PDB entry 8EH8 | electron microscopy, 3.40 A resolution | chains A and J of the 8 polymer chains in the assembly

== Chain A ==
Molecule: non-template DNA
Sequence (32 nucleotides; each row starts with the number of its first residue):
     1 GCGTCCTATCGATCTTCGGAAGAGATTCAGAG
Disordered / not traced: 7-14, 32

== Chain J ==
Molecule: DNA-directed RNA polymerase subunit beta'
Source organism: Escherichia coli
Notes: EC 2.7.7.6
UniProtKB: C3SIA2 (C3SIA2_ECOLX); numbering as in UniProt (aligned over 2-1407)
Amino-acid sequence (1407 residues; numbered 1 to 1407; the number before each row is that of its first residue):
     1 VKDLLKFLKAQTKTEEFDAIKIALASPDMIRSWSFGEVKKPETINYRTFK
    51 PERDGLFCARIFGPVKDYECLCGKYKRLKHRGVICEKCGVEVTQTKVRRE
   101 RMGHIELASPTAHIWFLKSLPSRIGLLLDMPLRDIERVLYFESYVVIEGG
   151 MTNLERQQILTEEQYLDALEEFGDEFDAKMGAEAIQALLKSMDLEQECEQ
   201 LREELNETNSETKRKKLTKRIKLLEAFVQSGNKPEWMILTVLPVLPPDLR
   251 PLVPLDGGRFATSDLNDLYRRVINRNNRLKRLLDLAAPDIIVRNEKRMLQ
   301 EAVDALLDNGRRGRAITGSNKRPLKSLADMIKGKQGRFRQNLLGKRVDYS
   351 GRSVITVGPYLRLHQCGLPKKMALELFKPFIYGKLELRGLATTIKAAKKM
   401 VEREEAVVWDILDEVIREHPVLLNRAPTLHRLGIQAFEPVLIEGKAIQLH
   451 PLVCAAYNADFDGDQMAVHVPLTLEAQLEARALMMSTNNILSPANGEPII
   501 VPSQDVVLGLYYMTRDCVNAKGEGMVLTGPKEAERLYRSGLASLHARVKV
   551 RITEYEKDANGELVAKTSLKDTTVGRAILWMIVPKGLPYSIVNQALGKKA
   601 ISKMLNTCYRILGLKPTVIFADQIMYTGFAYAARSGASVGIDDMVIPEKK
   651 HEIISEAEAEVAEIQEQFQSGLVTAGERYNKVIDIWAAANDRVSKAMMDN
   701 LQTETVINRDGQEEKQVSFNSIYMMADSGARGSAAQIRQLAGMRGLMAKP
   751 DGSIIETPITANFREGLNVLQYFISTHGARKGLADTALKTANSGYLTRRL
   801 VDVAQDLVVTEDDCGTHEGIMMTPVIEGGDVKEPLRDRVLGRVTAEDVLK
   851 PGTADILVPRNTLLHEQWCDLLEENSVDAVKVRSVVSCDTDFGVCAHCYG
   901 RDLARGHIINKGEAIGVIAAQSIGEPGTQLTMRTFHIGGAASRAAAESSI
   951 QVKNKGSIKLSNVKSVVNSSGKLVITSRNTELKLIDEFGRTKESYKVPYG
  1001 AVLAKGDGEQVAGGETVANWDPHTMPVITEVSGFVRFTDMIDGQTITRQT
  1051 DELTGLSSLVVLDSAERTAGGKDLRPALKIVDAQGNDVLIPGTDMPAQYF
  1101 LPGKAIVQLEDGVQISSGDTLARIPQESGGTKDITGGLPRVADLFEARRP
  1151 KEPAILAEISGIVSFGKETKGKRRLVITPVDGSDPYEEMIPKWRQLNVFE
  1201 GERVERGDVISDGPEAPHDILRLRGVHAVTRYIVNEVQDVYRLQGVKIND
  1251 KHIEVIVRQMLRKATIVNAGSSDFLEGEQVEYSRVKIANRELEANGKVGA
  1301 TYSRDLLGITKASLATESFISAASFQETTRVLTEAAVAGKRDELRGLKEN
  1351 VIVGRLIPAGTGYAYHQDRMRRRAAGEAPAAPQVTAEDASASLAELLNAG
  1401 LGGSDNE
Disordered / not traced: 1-15, 1374-1407
Sequence notes: expression tag (1)
Metal / ion sites: Zn2+ site 1: Cys-70, Cys-72, Cys-85, Cys-88; Mg2+: Asp-460, Asp-462 (shared with 2 residues of chain R); Zn2+ site 2: Cys-814, Cys-888, Cys-895, Cys-898

== How chain A and chain J interact ==
Residue-residue contacts - 13 pairs, chain A then chain J:
  DG3(A) / Arg-47(J)  salt bridge to the phosphate
  DC5(A) / Glu-42(J)  phosphate contact
  DC6(A) / Asn-274(J)  base contact
  DT15(A) / Lys-321(J)  salt bridge to the phosphate
  DA21(A) / Arg-1148(J)  hydrogen bond to the phosphate
  DG22(A) / Arg-1148(J)  salt bridge to the phosphate
  DA23(A) / Lys-1311(J)  salt bridge to the phosphate
  DG24(A) / Pro-121(J)  phosphate contact
  DA25(A) / Leu-120(J)  phosphate contact
  DA25(A) / Pro-121(J)  phosphate contact
  DT26(A) / Arg-133(J)  salt bridge to the phosphate
  DA31(A) / Lys-1170(J)  hydrogen bond to the phosphate
  DA31(A) / Gly-1171(J)  hydrogen bond to the phosphate
Also at the interface, not in a pair above, chain A (12 interface residues in all): DT4
Also at the interface, not in a pair above, chain J (18 interface residues in all): Ser-122, Pro-131, Arg-270, Arg-278, Arg-314, Glu-1146, Thr-1169

== Summary ==
12 residues of chain A and 18 residues of chain J are in contact; the contacts include 3 hydrogen bonds and 5
salt bridges. Polar pairs include DA21(A)/Arg-1148(J), DA31(A)/Lys-1170(J) and DA31(A)/Gly-1171(J). Asp-460(J)
and Asp-462(J) coordinate Mg2+. Cys-70(J), Cys-72(J), Cys-85(J) and Cys-88(J) coordinate Zn2+ site 1.
Here chain A is non-template DNA and chain J is DNA-directed RNA polymerase subunit beta' (Escherichia coli).
Entry 8EH8 (Cryo-EM structure of his-elemental paused elongation complex with a folded TL and a rotated RH-FL
(1)) was determined by electron microscopy (same publication as 8EG7, 8EG8, 8EGB, 8EH9, 8EHA, 8EHF and 8EHI).
